PDB entry 4OCC | X-ray diffraction, 1.80 A resolution | chain A

Chain A:
Molecule: E3 ubiquitin-protein ligase Mdm2
From: Homo sapiens
Notes: EC 6.3.2.-
UniProtKB: Q00987 (MDM2_HUMAN); residue numbers follow UniProt; this construct covers 17-111
Chain sequence (96 residues; each row starts with the number of its first residue):
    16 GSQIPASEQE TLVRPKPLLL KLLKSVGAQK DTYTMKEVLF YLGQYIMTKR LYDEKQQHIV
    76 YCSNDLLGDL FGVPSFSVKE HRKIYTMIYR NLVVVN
Not modelled in the structure: 16-17, 111
Sequence notes: expression tag (16)
UniProt features mapped onto this chain:
  - mutagenesis: Gly58 (G58A: No effect on its ability to induce apoptosis)
Small-molecule neighbours: 2TZ ([(2R,5R,6R)-4-[(2S)-1-(tert-butylsulfonyl)butan-2-yl]-6-(3-chlorophenyl)-5-(4-chlorophenyl)-3-oxomorpholin-2-yl]acetic acid): Leu54, Phe55, Leu57, Gly58, Gln59, Ile61, Met62, Tyr67, Phe86, Phe91, Val93, Lys94, His96, Ile99, Tyr100, Ile103

Overview:
Bound to chain A: compound 2TZ. UniProt lists one mutagenesis site.
Chain A is E3 ubiquitin-protein ligase Mdm2 (Homo sapiens); the structure, co-crystal structure of
MDM2(17-111) in complex with compound 48, was determined by X-ray diffraction (same publication as 4ODE, 4ODF,
4OGN, 4OGT and 4OGV).
